PDB entry 8I54 | electron microscopy, 3.95 A resolution | chains A and C of the 4 polymer chains in the assembly

[Chain A]
Name: Lb2Cas12a
Source organism: Lachnospiraceae bacterium MA2020
Amino-acid sequence (1206 residues; numbered 1 to 1206; the number before each row is that of its first residue):
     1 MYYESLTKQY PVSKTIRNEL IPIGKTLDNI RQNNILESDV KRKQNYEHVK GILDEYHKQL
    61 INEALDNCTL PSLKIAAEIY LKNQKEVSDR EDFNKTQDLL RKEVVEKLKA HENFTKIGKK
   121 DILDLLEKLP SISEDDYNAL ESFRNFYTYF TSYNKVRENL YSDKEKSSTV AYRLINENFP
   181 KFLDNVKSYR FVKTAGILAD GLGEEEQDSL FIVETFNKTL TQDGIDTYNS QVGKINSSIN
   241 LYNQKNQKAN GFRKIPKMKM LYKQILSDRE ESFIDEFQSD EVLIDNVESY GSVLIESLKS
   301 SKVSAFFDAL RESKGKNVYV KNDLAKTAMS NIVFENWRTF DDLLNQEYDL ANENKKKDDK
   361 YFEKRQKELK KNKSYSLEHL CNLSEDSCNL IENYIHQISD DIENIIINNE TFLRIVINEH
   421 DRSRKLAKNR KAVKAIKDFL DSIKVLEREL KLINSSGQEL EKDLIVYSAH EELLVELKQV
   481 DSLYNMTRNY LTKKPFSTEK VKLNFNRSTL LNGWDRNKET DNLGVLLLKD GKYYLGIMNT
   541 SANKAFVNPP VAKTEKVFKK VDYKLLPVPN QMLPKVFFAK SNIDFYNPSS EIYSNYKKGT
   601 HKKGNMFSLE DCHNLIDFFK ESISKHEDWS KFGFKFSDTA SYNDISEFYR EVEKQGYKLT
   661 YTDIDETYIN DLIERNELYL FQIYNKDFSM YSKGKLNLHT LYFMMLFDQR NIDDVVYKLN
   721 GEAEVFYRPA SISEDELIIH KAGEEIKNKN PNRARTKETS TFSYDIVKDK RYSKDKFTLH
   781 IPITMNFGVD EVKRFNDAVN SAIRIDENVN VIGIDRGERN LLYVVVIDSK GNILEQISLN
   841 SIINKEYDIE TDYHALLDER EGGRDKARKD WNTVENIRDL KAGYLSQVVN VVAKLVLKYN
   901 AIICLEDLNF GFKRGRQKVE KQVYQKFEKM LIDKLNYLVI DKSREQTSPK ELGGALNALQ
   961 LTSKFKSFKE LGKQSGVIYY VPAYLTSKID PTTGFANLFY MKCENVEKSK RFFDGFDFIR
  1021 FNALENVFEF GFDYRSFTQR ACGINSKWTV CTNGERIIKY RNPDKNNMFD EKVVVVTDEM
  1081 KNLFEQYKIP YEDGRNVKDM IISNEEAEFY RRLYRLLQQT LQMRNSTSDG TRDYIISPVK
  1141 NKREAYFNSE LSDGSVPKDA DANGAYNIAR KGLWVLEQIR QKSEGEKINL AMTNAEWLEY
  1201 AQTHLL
Not modelled in the structure: 1-2, 290-318, 360-386, 406-425, 463-474, 938-939, 1206
What the authors report for this chain:
  - binding site for the 9-nt DNA strand: Lys575

[Chain C]
Molecule: 25-nt DNA strand
Source organism: synthetic construct
Sequence (25 nucleotides; numbered -15 to 9; the number before each row is that of its first residue; numbers below 1 keep their minus sign (DT-15 is residue -15)):
   -15 TGGTCGGGGT AGCGGCTAAA GCACT

[Chain A / chain C interface]
Pairs across the interface (65; chain A residue first):
  Ser13(A) with DC0(C), hydrogen bond to the base
  Lys14(A) with DC0(C), hydrogen bond to the base
  Thr15(A) with DC0(C), base contact
  Tyr147(A) with DA2(C), base contact
  Ser152(A) with DG-2(C), hydrogen bond to the base
  Glu165(A) with DG-4(C), hydrogen bond to the base; DC-3(C), phosphate contact
  Lys166(A) with DG-4(C), base contact
  Ser230(A) with DG-14(C), hydrogen bond to the base
  Gly233(A) with DG-14(C), hydrogen bond to the base
  Lys234(A) with DG-14(C), base contact
  Lys254(A) with DT-15(C), salt bridge to the phosphate
  Ile255(A) with DT-15(C), sugar contact
  Lys257(A) with DT-15(C), hydrogen bond to the sugar; DG-14(C), sugar contact
  Asp323(A) with DT-12(C), phosphate contact; DC-11(C), phosphate contact
  Leu324(A) with DT-12(C), hydrogen bond to the phosphate
  Ala325(A) with DG-13(C), hydrogen bond to the phosphate; DT-12(C), hydrogen bond to the phosphate
  Lys326(A) with DG-13(C), hydrogen bond to the base
  Thr327(A) with DG-13(C), base contact
  Glu392(A) with DT-15(C), base contact; DG-13(C), base contact
  Ile395(A) with DG-13(C), base contact
  Tyr484(A) with DC-11(C), phosphate contact
  Arg488(A) with DC-11(C), salt bridge to the phosphate
  Asn489(A) with DC-11(C), phosphate contact; DG-10(C), hydrogen bond to the phosphate
  Asn512(A) with DA2(C), sugar contact
  Gly513(A) with DA2(C), sugar contact
  Asp515(A) with DA3(C), phosphate contact
  Asn517(A) with DA4(C), phosphate contact
  Lys518(A) with DA3(C), sugar contact; DA4(C), salt bridge to the phosphate
  Leu565(A) with DA2(C), phosphate contact; DA3(C), phosphate contact
  Pro567(A) with DA2(C), base contact; DA3(C), phosphate contact
  Val568(A) with DA2(C), base contact
  Met572(A) with DA3(C), base contact; DA4(C), sugar contact
  Lys575(A) with DA4(C), base contact; DG5(C), hydrogen bond to the sugar; DC6(C), sugar contact
  Val576(A) with DG5(C), phosphate contact
  Ala579(A) with DG5(C), phosphate contact; DC6(C), phosphate contact
  Lys580(A) with DC6(C), salt bridge to the phosphate; DA7(C), salt bridge to the phosphate
  Ser581(A) with DC6(C), phosphate contact
  Trp629(A) with DA4(C), hydrogen bond to the phosphate
  Asn720(A) with DA2(C), phosphate contact
  Gly721(A) with DT1(C), phosphate contact; DA2(C), hydrogen bond to the phosphate
  Glu722(A) with DT1(C), sugar contact
  Ile783(A) with DC0(C), sugar contact
  Thr784(A) with DC0(C), phosphate contact; DT1(C), phosphate contact
  Lys921(A) with DT-6(C), sugar contact
  Ser967(A) with DG-4(C), phosphate contact
  Phe968(A) with DA-5(C), phosphate contact; DG-4(C), hydrogen bond to the phosphate
  Lys969(A) with DA-5(C), phosphate contact; DG-4(C), salt bridge to the phosphate
Also at the interface, not in a pair above, chain A (53 interface residues in all): Tyr153, Asn236, Leu452, Gln925, Lys929, Lys966
Also at the interface, not in a pair above, chain C (20 interface residues in all): DG-1

[Overview]
53 residues of chain A face 20 of chain C across their interface; the contacts include 16 hydrogen bonds and 6
salt bridges. Polar contacts include Ser13(A)-DC0(C), Lys14(A)-DC0(C) and Ser152(A)-DG-2(C). From the paper: a
binding site for the 9-nt DNA strand at Lys575(A).
Chain A is Lb2Cas12a (Lachnospiraceae bacterium MA2020) and chain C is a 25-nt DNA strand (synthetic
construct); the structure, Lb2Cas12a RNA DNA complex, was determined by electron microscopy, deposited
together with 8H9D.
